Entry 8HDP (electron microscopy, 3.20 A resolution); this record covers chains A and N of the 5 polymer chains in the assembly.

Chain A:
Name: Chimeric miniGs
Source organism: Homo sapiens
UniProt: P63092 (GNAS2_HUMAN); the construct lacks a stretch of the UniProt sequence, so the offset changes along the chain: 1-66 = UniProt 1-66; 67-115 = UniProt 205-253; 116-245 = UniProt 264-393
Sequence (246 residues; row label = number of the first residue in the row; note: 100 numbers in that range are skipped by the numbering (no residue carries them; nothing is unmodelled there)):
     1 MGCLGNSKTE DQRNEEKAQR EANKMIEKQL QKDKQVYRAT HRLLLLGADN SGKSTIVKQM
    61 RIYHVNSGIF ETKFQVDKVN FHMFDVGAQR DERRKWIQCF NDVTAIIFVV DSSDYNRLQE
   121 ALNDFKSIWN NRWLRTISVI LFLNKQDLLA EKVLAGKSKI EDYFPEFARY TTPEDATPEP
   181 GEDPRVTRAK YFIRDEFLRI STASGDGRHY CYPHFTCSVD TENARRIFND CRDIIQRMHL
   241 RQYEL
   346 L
Disordered / not traced: 1-8
Construct notes: conflict M25 (Lys in P63092), D49 (Gly in P63092), N50 (Glu in P63092), Y63 (Leu in P63092), A88 (Gly226 in P63092), D111 (Ala249 in P63092), D114 (Ser252 in P63092), D124 (Leu272 in P63092), S218 (Ala366 in P63092), A224 (Ile372 in P63092), I227 (Val375 in P63092)

Chain N:
Name: Nanobody 35
Source organism: Camelus bactrianus
Notes: antibody fragment or engineered binder
Sequence (128 residues; row label = number of the first residue in the row):
     1 QVQLQESGGG LVQPGGSLRL SCAASGFTFS NYKMNWVRQA PGKGLEWVSD ISQSGASISY
    61 TGSVKGRFTI SRDNAKNTLY LQMNSLKPED TAVYYCARCP APFTRDCFDV TSTTYAYRGQ
   121 GTQVTVSS
Disulfides: C22-C96, C99-C107

How chain A and chain N interact:
Residue-residue contacts - 27 pairs, chain A then chain N:
  R90(A) - T114(N)  hydrogen bond
  D91(A) - T111(N)
  E92(A) - S112(N)
  R93(A) - F108(N)
  R94(A) - F108(N)
  R94(A) - Y115(N)
  Q119(A) - W47(N)
  Q119(A) - T61(N)
  E120(A) - V110(N)
  N123(A) - W47(N)
  D124(A) - T111(N)
  K126(A) - D50(N)  salt bridge
  K126(A) - S59(N)
  S127(A) - D106(N)
  S127(A) - C107(N)
  S127(A) - F108(N)
  N130(A) - R105(N)  hydrogen bond (side chain-backbone)
  N130(A) - D106(N)
  N131(A) - D106(N)
  R132(A) - D106(N)  hydrogen bond (backbone-side chain)
  D162(A) - S63(N)
  Y163(A) - G62(N)
  Y163(A) - S63(N)  hydrogen bond (backbone-backbone)
  P165(A) - G62(N)
  E166(A) - K65(N)  salt bridge
  A203(A) - R105(N)
  S204(A) - R105(N)
Interface residues without a listed pair, chain A (21 interface residues in all): I128
Interface residues without a listed pair, chain N (17 interface residues in all): P100

Summary:
21 residues of chain A face 17 of chain N across their interface; the contacts include 4 hydrogen bonds and 2
salt bridges. Polar contacts include K126(A)-D50(N), E166(A)-K65(N) and R90(A)-T114(N).
Chain A is Chimeric miniGs (Homo sapiens) and chain N is Nanobody 35 (Camelus bactrianus); the structure,
Structure of A2BR bound to endogenous agonists adenosine, was determined by electron microscopy together with
8HDO from the same study.
